Entry 9D40 (X-ray diffraction, 1.76 A resolution); this record covers chain A.

== Chain A ==
Protein: Mannan-binding lectin serine protease 2 B chain
Source organism: Homo sapiens
Notes: EC 3.4.21.104
UniProt: O00187 (MASP2_HUMAN); residues 363-686 here = UniProt positions 363-686
Sequence (324 residues; numbered 363 to 686; the number before each row is that of its first residue):
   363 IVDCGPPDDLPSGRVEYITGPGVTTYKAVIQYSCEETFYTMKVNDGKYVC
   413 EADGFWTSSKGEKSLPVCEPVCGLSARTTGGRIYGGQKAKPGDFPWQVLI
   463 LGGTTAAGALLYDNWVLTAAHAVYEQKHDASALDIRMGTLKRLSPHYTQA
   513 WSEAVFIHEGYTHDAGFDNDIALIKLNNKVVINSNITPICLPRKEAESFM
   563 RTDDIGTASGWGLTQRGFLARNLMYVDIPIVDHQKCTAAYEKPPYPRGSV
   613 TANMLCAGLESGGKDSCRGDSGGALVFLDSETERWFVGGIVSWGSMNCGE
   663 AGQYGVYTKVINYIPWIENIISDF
Disordered / not traced: 363, 440-444, 464
Cystine bridges: Cys366-Cys412, Cys396-Cys430, Cys434-Cys552, Cys598-Cys618, Cys629-Cys660
Residues lining bound ligands: A1A1Z (N-{[4-(2-amino-1H-imidazol-4-yl)phenyl]methyl}-2-[4-(benzenesulfonamido)phenyl]acetamide): His483, Gly528, Phe529, Tyr602, Tyr607, Pro608, Ser611, Asp627, Ser628, Cys629, Arg630, Ser633, Val653, Ser654, Trp655, Gly656, Ser657, Asn659, Cys660, Gly661, Gln665, Tyr666, Gly667
Swiss-Prot annotation at these positions:
  - active site (Charge relay system): His483, Asp532, Ser633
  - site: Arg444, Ile445 (Cleavage)
  - natural variant: Val377 (V377A: No effect on catalytic activity)
  - mutagenesis: Arg444 (R444Q: Abolishes autocatalytic cleavage)

== Overview ==
Chain A binds compound A1A1Z. From UniProt: 3 active-site residues and one mutagenesis site.
Chain A is Mannan-binding lectin serine protease 2 B chain (Homo sapiens); the structure, Crystal structure of
the catalytic region of human MASP-2 with specific inhibitor Analog 20, was determined by X-ray diffraction,
deposited together with 9D17, 9D3Y and 9D4D.
